Entry 8EXY (electron microscopy, 3.20 A resolution); this record covers chains D and R of the 9 polymer chains in the assembly.

Chain D:
Molecule: DNA-directed RNA polymerase subunit beta'
Organism: Mycobacterium tuberculosis H37Rv
Notes: EC 2.7.7.6
UniProtKB: P9WGY7 (RPOC_MYCTU); residue numbers follow UniProt; this construct covers 1-1316
Amino-acid sequence (1316 residues; each row starts with the number of its first residue):
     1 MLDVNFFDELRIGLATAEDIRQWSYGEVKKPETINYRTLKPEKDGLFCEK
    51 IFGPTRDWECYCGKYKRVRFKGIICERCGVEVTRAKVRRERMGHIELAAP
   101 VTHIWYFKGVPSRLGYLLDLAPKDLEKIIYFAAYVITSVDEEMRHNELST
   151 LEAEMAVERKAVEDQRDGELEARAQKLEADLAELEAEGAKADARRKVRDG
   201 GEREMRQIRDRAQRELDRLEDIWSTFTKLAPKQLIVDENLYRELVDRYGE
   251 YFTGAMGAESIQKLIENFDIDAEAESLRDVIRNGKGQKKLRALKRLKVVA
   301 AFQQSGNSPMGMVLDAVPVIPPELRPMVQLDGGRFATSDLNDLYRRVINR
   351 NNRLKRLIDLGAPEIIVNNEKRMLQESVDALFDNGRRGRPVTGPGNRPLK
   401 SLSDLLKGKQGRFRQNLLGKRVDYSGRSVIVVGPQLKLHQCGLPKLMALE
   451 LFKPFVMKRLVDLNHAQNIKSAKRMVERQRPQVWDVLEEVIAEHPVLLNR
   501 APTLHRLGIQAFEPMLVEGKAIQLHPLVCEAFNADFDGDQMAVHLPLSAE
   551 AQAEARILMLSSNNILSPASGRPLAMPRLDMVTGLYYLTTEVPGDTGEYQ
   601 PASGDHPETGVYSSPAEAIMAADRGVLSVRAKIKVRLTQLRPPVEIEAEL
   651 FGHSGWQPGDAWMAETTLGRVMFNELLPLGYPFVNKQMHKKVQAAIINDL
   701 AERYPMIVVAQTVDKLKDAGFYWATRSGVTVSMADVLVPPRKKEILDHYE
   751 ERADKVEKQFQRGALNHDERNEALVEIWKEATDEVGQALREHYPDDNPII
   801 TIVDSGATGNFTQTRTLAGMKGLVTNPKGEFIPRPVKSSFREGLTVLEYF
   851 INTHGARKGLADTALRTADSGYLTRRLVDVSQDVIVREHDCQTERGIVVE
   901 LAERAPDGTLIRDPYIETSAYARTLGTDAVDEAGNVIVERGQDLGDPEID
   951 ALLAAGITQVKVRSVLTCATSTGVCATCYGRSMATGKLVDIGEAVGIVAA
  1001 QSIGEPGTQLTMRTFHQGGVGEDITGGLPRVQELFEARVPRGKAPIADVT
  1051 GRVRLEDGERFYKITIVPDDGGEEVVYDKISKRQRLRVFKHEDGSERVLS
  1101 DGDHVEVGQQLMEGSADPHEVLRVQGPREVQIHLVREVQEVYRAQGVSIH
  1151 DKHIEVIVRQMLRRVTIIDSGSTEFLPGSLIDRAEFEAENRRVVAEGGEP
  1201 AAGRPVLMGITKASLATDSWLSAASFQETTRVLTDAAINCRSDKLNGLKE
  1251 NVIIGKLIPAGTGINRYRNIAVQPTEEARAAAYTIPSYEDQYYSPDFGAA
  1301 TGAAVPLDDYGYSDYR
Unresolved in the structure: 1, 1015-1022, 1283-1316
UniProt features mapped onto this chain:
  - binding site (Zn(2+)): Cys-60, Cys-62, Cys-75, Cys-78, Cys-891, Cys-968, Cys-975, Cys-978
  - binding site (Mg(2+)): Asp-535, Asp-537, Asp-539
Ion coordination: Zn2+ site 1: Cys-60, Cys-62, Cys-75, Cys-78; Mg2+: Asp-535, Asp-537 (shared with A30(R) of chain R); Zn2+ site 2: Cys-891, Cys-968, Cys-975, Cys-978
Ligand contacts: phosphomethylphosphonic acid guanylate ester (G2P): Arg-500, Pro-502, Asn-533, Gln-1009, Met-1012, Arg-1013

Chain R:
Molecule: 30-nt RNA strand
Sequence (30 nucleotides; row label = number of the first residue in the row):
     1 UCCGAAGCUUCGGCUUCGGCAGGAGAGGUA
Unresolved in the structure: 1
Ion coordination: Mg2+: A30 (shared with Asp-535(D), Asp-537(D) of chain D)

Interface between chain D and chain R:
Pairs across the interface (8; chain D residue first):
  Arg-67(D) / U15(R)  phosphate contact
  Arg-67(D) / U16(R)  salt bridge to the phosphate
  Val-328(D) / A21(R)  phosphate contact
  Lys-470(D) / G4(R)  salt bridge to the phosphate
  Arg-500(D) / A30(R)  hydrogen bond to the sugar
  Asp-535(D) / A30(R)  phosphate contact
  Asp-537(D) / A30(R)  phosphate contact
  Asp-539(D) / A30(R)  hydrogen bond to the sugar
Interface residues without a listed pair, chain D (12 interface residues in all): Gln-329, Leu-330, Ala-336, Arg-397, Gly-538
Interface residues without a listed pair, chain R (10 interface residues in all): A5, G22, G23, A24, U29

Summary:
The interface between chain D and chain R involves 12 residues on one side and 10 on the other, with 2
hydrogen bonds and 2 salt bridges. Among the polar pairs are Arg-500(D)/A30(R), Asp-539(D)/A30(R) and
Arg-67(D)/U16(R). Bound to chain D: phosphomethylphosphonic acid guanylate ester.
Chain D is DNA-directed RNA polymerase subunit beta' (Mycobacterium tuberculosis H37Rv) and chain R is a 30-nt
RNA strand; the structure, M. tuberculosis RNAP paused complex with B. subtilis NusG and GMPCPP, was
determined by electron microscopy together with 8EHQ, 8EJ3, 8EOE, 8EOF, 8EOS and 8EOT from the same study.
